6VNW - chains H and F of the 8 polymer chains in the assembly; structure by electron microscopy, 3.44 A resolution.

# Chain H
Molecule: Bardet-Biedl syndrome 18 protein
From: Bos taurus
UniProtKB: G3N2W1 (G3N2W1_BOVIN); numbering as in UniProt (aligned over 1-69)
Amino-acid sequence (69 residues; each row starts with the number of its first residue):
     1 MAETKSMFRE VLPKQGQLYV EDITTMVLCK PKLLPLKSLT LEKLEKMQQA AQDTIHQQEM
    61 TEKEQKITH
Unresolved in the structure: 1-6, 59-69

# Chain F
Molecule: Tetratricopeptide repeat domain 8
From: Bos taurus
UniProtKB: F1N4X0 (F1N4X0_BOVIN); residues 1-501 here = UniProt positions 1-501
Amino-acid sequence (501 residues; each row starts with the number of its first residue):
     1 MEPLLLAWSY FRRRRFQLCA DLCTQMLEKS PCDQAAWILK ARALTEMVYV DEIDVDEEGI
    61 AEMILDENAI AQVPRPGTSL KLPGTNQTGG PSPAVRPVTQ AGRPITGFLR PSTQSGRPGT
   121 IEQAIKTPRT AYTARPIASS SGRFVRLGTA SMLTSPDGPF INLSRLNLAK YAQKPKLAKA
   181 LFEYIFHHEN DVKTALDLAA LSTEHSQYKD WWWKVQIGKC YYRLGLYREA EKQFKSALKQ
   241 QEMVDTFLYL AKVYISLDQP LTALNLFKQG LDKFPGEVTL LCGIARIYEE MNNISSATEY
   301 YKEVLKQDNT HVEAIACIGS NHFYTDQPEV ALRFYRRLLQ MGVYNCQLFN NLGLCCFYAQ
   361 QYDMTLTSFE RALSLAENEE EVADVWYNLG HVAVGTGDTN LAHQCFRLAL VSNNQHAEAY
   421 NNLAVLEMRR GHVEQAKALL QTASSLAPHM YEPHFNFATI SDKIGDLQRS YAAAKKSEAA
   481 FPDHVDTQHL IKQLEQHFAM L
Unresolved in the structure: 82-89, 142-157, 500-501

# Chain H / chain F interface
Residue-residue contacts - 65 pairs, chain H then chain F:
  Thr24(H) with Thr459(F)
  Met26(H) with Ala424(F); Val425(F); Met428(F), hydrophobic; Leu440(F), hydrophobic; Asn456(F)
  Val27(H) with Asn421(F); Val425(F); Glu452(F); Phe455(F), hydrophobic; Asn456(F)
  Leu28(H) with Asn421(F); Asn422(F); Val425(F), hydrophobic
  Cys29(H) with Tyr387(F), hydrogen bond (backbone-side chain); His391(F), hydrogen bond (backbone-side chain); Glu418(F); Asn421(F), hydrogen bond; Asn422(F); Met450(F), hydrophobic; Glu452(F)
  Lys30(H) with Ala94(F), hydrogen bond (side chain-backbone); Val95(F); Tyr387(F), hydrogen bond (backbone-side chain); His391(F)
  Pro31(H) with Pro97(F); Tyr324(F), hydrogen bond (backbone-side chain); Leu354(F), hydrophobic; Tyr358(F); His391(F)
  Lys32(H) with Asn350(F); Asp384(F), salt bridge; Tyr387(F); Asn388(F), hydrogen bond (backbone-side chain); Glu418(F)
  Leu33(H) with Phe323(F), hydrophobic; Tyr324(F), hydrogen bond (backbone-side chain); Asn351(F)
  Leu34(H) with Gln347(F); Asn350(F); Asn351(F); Asp384(F)
  Pro35(H) with Thr106(F); Leu109(F), hydrophobic; Gln347(F)
  Leu36(H) with Phe108(F); Leu109(F), hydrogen bond (backbone-backbone); Val312(F), hydrophobic; Asn351(F)
  Lys37(H) with Phe108(F); Leu109(F)
  Ser38(H) with Phe108(F); Leu109(F), hydrogen bond (backbone-backbone); Arg110(F); Pro111(F)
  Thr40(H) with Val50(F); Asp54(F), hydrogen bond; Pro111(F)
  Leu41(H) with Pro111(F); Ala134(F), hydrophobic
  Lys43(H) with Met47(F); Tyr49(F)
  Leu44(H) with Glu57(F); Arg135(F)
  Met47(H) with Val48(F)
Also at the interface, not in a pair above, chain H (21 interface residues in all): Thr25, Glu42
Also at the interface, not in a pair above, chain F (53 interface residues in all): Val55, Ile105, Gly107, Ala316, Tyr335, Leu338, Asn345, Cys346, Glu381, Val385, Val394, Ala436, Tyr451

# Overview
The interface between chain H and chain F involves 21 residues on one side and 53 on the other; the contacts
include 11 hydrogen bonds and 1 salt bridge. Polar pairs include Lys32(H)-Asp384(F), Cys29(H)-Tyr387(F) and
Cys29(H)-His391(F).
Chain H is Bardet-Biedl syndrome 18 protein and chain F is Tetratricopeptide repeat domain 8, both from Bos
taurus; the structure, Cryo-EM structure of apo-BBSome, was determined by electron microscopy, deposited
together with 6VOA.
